Entry 6E14 (electron microscopy, 4.00 A resolution); this record covers chains H and G of the 5 polymer chains in the assembly.

[Chain H]
Molecule: Type 1 fimbrin D-mannose specific adhesin
Source organism: Escherichia coli
UniProtKB: P08191 (FIMH_ECOLI); residues -20 to 279 here correspond to UniProt positions 1-300 (UniProt number = residue number + 21)
Sequence (300 residues; row label = number of the first residue in the row; numbers below 1 keep their minus sign (Met-20 is residue -20)):
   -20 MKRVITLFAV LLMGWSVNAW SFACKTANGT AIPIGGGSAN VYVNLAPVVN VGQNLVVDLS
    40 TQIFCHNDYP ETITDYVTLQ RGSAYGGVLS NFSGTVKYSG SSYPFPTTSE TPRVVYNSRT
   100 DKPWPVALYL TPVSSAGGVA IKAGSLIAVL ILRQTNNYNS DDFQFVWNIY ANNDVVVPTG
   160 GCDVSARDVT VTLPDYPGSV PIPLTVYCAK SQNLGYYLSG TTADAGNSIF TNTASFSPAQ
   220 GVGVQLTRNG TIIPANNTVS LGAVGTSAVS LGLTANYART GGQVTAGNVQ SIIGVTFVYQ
Disordered / not traced: -20 to 0
Cystine bridges: Cys3-Cys44, Cys161-Cys187

[Chain G]
Molecule: Protein FimG
Source organism: Escherichia coli
UniProtKB: P08190 (FIMG_ECOLI); residues -12 to 144 here correspond to UniProt positions 11-167 (UniProt number = residue number + 23)
Sequence (158 residues; each row starts with the number of its first residue; numbers below 1 keep their minus sign (Met-13 is residue -13)):
   -13 MAAILALASA TIQAADVTIT VNGKVVAKPC TVSTTNATVD LGDLYSFSLM SAGAASAWHD
    47 VALELTNCPV GTSRVTASFS GAADSTGYYK NQGTAQNIQL ELQDDSGNTL NTGATKTVQV
   107 DDSSQSAHFP LQVRALTVNG GATQGTIQAV ISITYTYS
Disordered / not traced: -13 to 1
Construct notes: initiating methionine (-13)
Cystine bridges: Cys16-Cys54
UniProt features mapped onto this chain:
  - site: Tyr143 (Required for stability and transport)

[Interface between chain H and chain G]
Pairs across the interface - 39 pairs, chain H then chain G:
  Val163(H) - Val3(G)  hydrophobic
  Ala165(H) - Val3(G)
  Arg166(H) - Asp2(G)  hydrogen bond (side chain-backbone)
  Arg166(H) - Val3(G)
  Arg166(H) - Thr4(G)  hydrogen bond (backbone-backbone)
  Asp167(H) - Thr4(G)  hydrogen bond
  Val168(H) - Thr4(G)  hydrogen bond (backbone-backbone)
  Val168(H) - Ile5(G)
  Val168(H) - Thr6(G)  hydrogen bond (backbone-backbone)
  Thr169(H) - Thr6(G)
  Val170(H) - Thr6(G)  hydrogen bond (backbone-backbone)
  Val170(H) - Val7(G)  hydrophobic
  Val170(H) - Asn8(G)
  Leu172(H) - Val7(G)  hydrophobic
  Leu172(H) - Asn8(G)  hydrogen bond (backbone-backbone)
  Asp174(H) - Lys10(G)
  Asp174(H) - Val12(G)
  Arg258(H) - Asp108(G)  salt bridge
  Gly261(H) - Asp108(G)
  Gln262(H) - Ser59(G)
  Gln262(H) - Asp108(G)
  Val263(H) - Val56(G)  hydrophobic
  Ala265(H) - Val11(G)
  Gly266(H) - Val11(G)
  Asn267(H) - Gly9(G)
  Val268(H) - Val7(G)
  Val268(H) - Asn8(G)
  Val268(H) - Gly9(G)  hydrogen bond (backbone-backbone)
  Gln269(H) - Val7(G)
  Gln269(H) - Asn8(G)
  Ser270(H) - Val7(G)
  Ile272(H) - Val3(G)
  Ile272(H) - Thr4(G)
  Ile272(H) - Ile5(G)  hydrogen bond (backbone-backbone)
  Ile272(H) - Val7(G)  hydrophobic
  Gly273(H) - Val3(G)
  Val274(H) - Asp2(G)
  Val274(H) - Val3(G)
  Thr275(H) - Asp2(G)  hydrogen bond
Interface residues without a listed pair, chain H (33 interface residues in all): Gly116, Thr171, Pro173, Tyr175, Leu183, Val221, Val223, Tyr256, Ile271, Phe276
Interface residues without a listed pair, chain G (15 interface residues in all): Val106

[Summary]
The interface between chain H and chain G involves 33 residues on one side and 15 on the other; the contacts
include 10 hydrogen bonds and 1 salt bridge. Polar pairs include Arg258(H)-Asp108(G), Arg166(H)-Asp2(G) and
Asp167(H)-Thr4(G).
Chain H is Type 1 fimbrin D-mannose specific adhesin and chain G is Protein FimG, both from Escherichia coli;
the structure, Handover mechanism of the growing pilus by the bacterial outer membrane usher FimD, was
determined by electron microscopy together with 6E15 from the same study.
